PDB entry 2W36 | X-ray diffraction, 2.10 A resolution | chains A and C of the 3 polymer chains in the assembly

Chain A:
Molecule: Endonuclease V
Source organism: Thermotoga maritima
Notes: EC 3.1.21.7
UniProt: Q9X2H9 (NFI_THEMA); residues 1-225 here = UniProt positions 1-225
Chain sequence (225 residues; numbered 1 to 225; the number before each row is that of its first residue):
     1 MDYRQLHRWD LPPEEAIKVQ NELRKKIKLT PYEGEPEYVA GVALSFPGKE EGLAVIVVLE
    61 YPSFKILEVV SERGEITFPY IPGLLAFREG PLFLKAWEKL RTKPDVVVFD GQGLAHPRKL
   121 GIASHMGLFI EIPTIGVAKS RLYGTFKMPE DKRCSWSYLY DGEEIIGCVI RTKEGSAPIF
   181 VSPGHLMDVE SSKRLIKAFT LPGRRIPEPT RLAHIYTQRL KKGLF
Not modelled in the structure: 225
Differences from the reference sequence: engineered mutation Ala-43 (Asp in Q9X2H9)
Swiss-Prot annotation at these positions:
  - region (Interaction with target DNA): Lys-139 to Arg-141, His-214 to Lys-221
  - binding site (Mg(2+)): Asp-110
  - site: Tyr-80 (Interaction with target DNA)
  - mutagenesis: Tyr-80 (Y80A: Reduced affinity for DNA. No effect on cleavage of DNA containing inosine. Abolishes cleavage at apurinic sites), Arg-88 (R88A: Reduced affinity for DNA. No effect on cleavage of DNA containing inosine. Abolishes cleavage at apurinic sites), Glu-89 (E89A: Strongly reduced cleavage of DNA containing inosine), Asp-105 (D105A: No effect on cleavage of DNA containing inosine), Asp-110 (D110A: Complete loss of enzyme activity), His-116 (H116A: Reduced affinity for DNA. No effect on cleavage of DNA containing inosine. Abolishes cleavage at apurinic sites), His-125 (H125A: No effect on cleavage of DNA containing inosine), Lys-139 (K139A: No effect on DNA binding. No effect on cleavage of DNA containing inosine. Strongly reduced cleavage at apurinic sites)
From the paper describing this entry:
  - binding site for the 11-nt DNA strand (chain C): Pro-79 to Pro-82, Gly-83, Leu-85, Gly-111, Gly-121, Ile-122, Lys-139, Leu-142
  - mutagenesis - D43A: abolished binding to Mg2+ cofactor
  - contacts within the chain: Tyr-80/Pro-82, Gly-83/His-116
  - mutagenesis - Y80A, Y80H: decreased binding to DNA base lesions (citing earlier work)
  - mutagenesis - Y80F: unchanged binding to DNA base lesions (citing earlier work)
  - mutagenesis - G111V, G113V: decreased catalytic activity on hypoxanthine-containing DNA (citing earlier work)
  - mutagenesis - H116Q, H116T: unchanged catalytic activity (citing earlier work)
  - binding site for the 11-nt DNA strand: His-214
  - mutagenesis - D43A: abolished catalytic activity (citing earlier work)
  - catalytic residues: Glu-89 (citing earlier work)

Chain C:
Molecule: 11-nt DNA strand
Sequence (11 nucleotides; each row starts with the number of its first residue):
     1 GCUACIGAUC G
Modified residues: BRU (5-bromo-2'-deoxyuridine-5'-monophosphate) at position 3; BRU (5-bromo-2'-deoxyuridine-5'-monophosphate) at position 9

Interface between chain A and chain C:
Contacting residue pairs (34):
  Leu-44(A) with DA8(C), sugar contact
  Ser-45(A) with DA8(C), phosphate contact; BRU_9(C), phosphate contact
  Phe-46(A) with DA8(C), hydrogen bond to the phosphate; BRU_9(C), hydrogen bond to the phosphate
  Tyr-80(A) with DI6(C), hydrogen bond to the phosphate; DG7(C), stacking on the base
  Pro-82(A) with DC5(C), base contact; DI6(C), phosphate contact
  Gly-83(A) with DI6(C), base contact
  Leu-84(A) with DI6(C), base contact
  Leu-85(A) with DI6(C), base contact; DG7(C), sugar contact
  Asp-110(A) with DA8(C), phosphate contact
  Gly-111(A) with DI6(C), base contact
  Gln-112(A) with DI6(C), hydrogen bond to the sugar
  His-116(A) with DI6(C), base contact
  Gly-121(A) with DI6(C), base contact
  Ile-122(A) with DI6(C), base contact
  Ala-138(A) with DI6(C), phosphate contact; DG7(C), phosphate contact
  Lys-139(A) with DG7(C), hydrogen bond to the phosphate; DA8(C), salt bridge to the phosphate
  Ser-140(A) with DI6(C), sugar contact; DG7(C), hydrogen bond to the phosphate
  Arg-141(A) with DA4(C), hydrogen bond to the phosphate; DC5(C), salt bridge to the phosphate; DI6(C), sugar contact
  Leu-142(A) with DC5(C), phosphate contact; DI6(C), sugar contact
  Gln-218(A) with BRU_9(C), hydrogen bond to the phosphate
  Lys-221(A) with BRU_9(C), phosphate contact; DC10(C), salt bridge to the phosphate; DG11(C), hydrogen bond to the base
Also at the interface, not in a pair above, chain A (24 interface residues in all): Ile-81, Ala-86, Arg-88

Summary:
Chain A and chain C form an interface of 24 and 8 residues respectively, with 9 hydrogen bonds, 3 salt bridges
and 1 aromatic stacking contact. Polar contacts include Lys-221(A)/DG11(C), Gln-112(A)/DI6(C) and
Phe-46(A)/DA8(C). The paper reports the catalytic residue Glu-89(A); Y80A and Y80H of chain A reduce binding
to DNA base lesions; 8 substitutions were tested in all.
Here chain A is Endonuclease V (Thermotoga maritima) and chain C is an 11-nt DNA strand. Entry 2W36
(Structures of endonuclease V with DNA reveal initiation of deaminated adenine repair) was determined by X-ray
diffraction together with 2W35 from the same study.
